PDB entry 8Z97 | electron microscopy, 2.65 A resolution | chains B and C of the 7 polymer chains in the assembly

[Chain B]
Name: RNA-directed RNA polymerase catalytic subunit
Source organism: Thogoto virus (isolate SiAr 126)
Notes: EC 2.7.7.48
Reference sequence: O41353 (RDRP_THOGV); numbering as in UniProt (aligned over 1-710)
Sequence (710 residues; numbered 1 to 710; the number before each row is that of its first residue):
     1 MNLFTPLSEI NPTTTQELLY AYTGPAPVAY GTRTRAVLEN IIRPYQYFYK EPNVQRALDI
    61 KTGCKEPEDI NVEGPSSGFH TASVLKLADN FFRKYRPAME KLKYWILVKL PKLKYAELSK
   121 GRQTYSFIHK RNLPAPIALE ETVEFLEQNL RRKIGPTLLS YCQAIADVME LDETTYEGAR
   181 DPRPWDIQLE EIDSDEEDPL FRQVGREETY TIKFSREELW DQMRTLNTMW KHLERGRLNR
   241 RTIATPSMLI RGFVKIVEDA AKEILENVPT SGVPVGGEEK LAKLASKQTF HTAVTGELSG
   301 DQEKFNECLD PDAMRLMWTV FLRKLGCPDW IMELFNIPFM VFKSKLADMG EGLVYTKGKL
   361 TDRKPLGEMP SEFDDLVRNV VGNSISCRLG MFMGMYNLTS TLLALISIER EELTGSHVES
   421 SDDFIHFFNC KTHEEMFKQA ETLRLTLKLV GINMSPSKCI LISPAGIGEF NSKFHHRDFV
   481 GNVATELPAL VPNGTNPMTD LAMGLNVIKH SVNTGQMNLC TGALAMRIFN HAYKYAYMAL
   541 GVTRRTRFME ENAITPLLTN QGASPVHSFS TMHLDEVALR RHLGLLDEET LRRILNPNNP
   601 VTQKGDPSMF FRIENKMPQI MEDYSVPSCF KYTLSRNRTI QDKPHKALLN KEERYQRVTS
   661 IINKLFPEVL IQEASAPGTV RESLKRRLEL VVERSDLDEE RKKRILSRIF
Not modelled in the structure: 181-208, 639-650
Sequence notes: conflict Leu-7 (Arg in O41353), Trp-230 (Cys in O41353)
Small-molecule neighbours: V9G (7-methyl-guanosine-5'-triphosphate-5'-(2'-O-methyl)-adenosine): Val-669, Leu-670, Ile-671, Gln-672, Glu-673
What the authors report for this chain:
  - conformationally variable residues (loop rearrangement): Leu-665 to Val-680

[Chain C]
Name: Polymerase basic protein 2
Source organism: Thogoto virus (isolate SiAr 126)
Reference sequence: Q9YNA4 (PB2_THOGV); numbering as in UniProt (aligned over 1-769)
Sequence (827 residues; each row starts with the number of its first residue):
     1 MDREEPAESE CTLRALVEEY NGACKEAPKE MSKQFTDYNT FKRYTTSKKD HAPQMRLVYS
    61 VRKPWPISMT PSKEIPLVFN GTKLKDTILD LGESKRTRAN IVVPDYWSKY GSQTSLEVVN
   121 AILYAEDLKV QRFFSTEWGE IRYGRMLPFR KPVQACPTIE EVNPASIPHT LLQVFCPQYT
   181 TLDSKRKAHM GAVEKLKRVM EPICKVQTQE SAVHIARSLI DSNKKWLPTV VDHTPRTAEM
   241 AHFLCSKYHY VHTNTQDLSD TRSIDNLCGE LVKRSLKCRC PKETLVANLD KITIQGRPMR
   301 EVLADHDGEL PYLGICRVAM GLSTHHTMKI RSTKFSILNS DHPRIEVKKV FSLSPDVQVT
   361 IPYRRFKGKA KVYFQNDQIQ GYFSCTDRQI DEIKISAPKN APLLEPLLDI CYYGSFIEPG
   421 FEQTFGFYPA GKREFVDSFF MHHSKDHKAF LIHMGLDKDL SLPLSPELNW KEPALSKVCR
   481 VTELDSTVQP YTSATREFVL GETLNVYTQH ENGLELLICP TEIRSTRGPL PPGTNLSGSE
   541 FIDIYQDPFS RAKSLLKSTI LHAERCKEFV GNMLEEYQDP AETTVQSLVP INTWGKSAKR
   601 KLQEEITSDP DWHQCPRKRA KMSYLAIIAG SIQDRDKKQT NVPRAFMLRG SQIEYDMKAT
   661 RGLVVDTTNR IIVGGETVLR EGKGGPEGYV QTGVFEEQPR CYLVDTPDHG LSMGLSRFCV
   721 HSQGRYFQYE KKISIWEETD NIKATIDSQR DLKRRRDIEE MVSKRARIVL EVLFQGPGHH
   781 HHHHHHSADY KDDDDKGGWS HPQFEKGGGS GGGGSGGSAW SHPQFEK
Not modelled in the structure: 1-7, 258-263, 347-363, 419-448, 547-685, 752-827
Sequence notes: expression tag (770-827)
Small-molecule neighbours: V9G (7-methyl-guanosine-5'-triphosphate-5'-(2'-O-methyl)-adenosine): Lys-42, Arg-43, Arg-217
What the authors report for this chain:
  - conformationally variable residues (loop rearrangement): Arg-43 to Pro-53, Thr-208 to Asp-221
  - binding site for the 9-nt RNA strand: Arg-43 to Pro-53
  - mutagenesis - F134A/W138A, Q295A/D547A/I653A, D547A/F549A: decreased catalytic activity

[How chain B and chain C interact]
Residue-residue contacts (301):
  Lys-94(B) / Glu-511(C)  salt bridge
  Lys-101(B) / Ala-494(C)
  Lys-101(B) / Thr-495(C)  hydrogen bond
  Tyr-115(B) / Thr-40(C)
  Ala-116(B) / Thr-40(C)
  Ala-116(B) / Arg-43(C)
  Glu-117(B) / Arg-43(C)
  Arg-122(B) / Lys-49(C)
  Pro-136(B) / Tyr-44(C)  hydrophobic
  Ile-137(B) / Thr-46(C)
  Glu-140(B) / Tyr-44(C)
  Glu-266(B) / Ser-493(C)
  Asn-267(B) / Ala-494(C)
  Val-268(B) / Ser-493(C)
  Pro-269(B) / Ser-493(C)
  Val-275(B) / Tyr-491(C)
  Glu-278(B) / Arg-150(C)  salt bridge
  Glu-278(B) / Trp-226(C)
  Glu-278(B) / Pro-228(C)
  Glu-279(B) / Trp-226(C)
  Glu-279(B) / Tyr-491(C)  hydrogen bond
  Leu-281(B) / Arg-150(C)
  Ala-282(B) / Arg-150(C)
  Ala-282(B) / Trp-226(C)  hydrophobic
  Ala-282(B) / Gln-489(C)
  Lys-283(B) / Tyr-491(C)
  Lys-283(B) / Ser-493(C)  hydrogen bond
  Ala-285(B) / Ser-486(C)
  Ala-285(B) / Thr-487(C)
  Ala-285(B) / Val-488(C)
  Ser-286(B) / Gln-489(C)
  Ser-286(B) / Tyr-491(C)
  Gln-288(B) / Asp-485(C)
  Gln-288(B) / Ser-486(C)
  Gln-288(B) / Thr-487(C)  hydrogen bond (backbone-side chain)
  Thr-289(B) / Leu-338(C)
  Thr-289(B) / Lys-371(C)
  Thr-289(B) / Tyr-382(C)
  Thr-289(B) / Thr-487(C)
  Phe-290(B) / Tyr-382(C)  hydrogen bond (backbone-side chain)
  Phe-290(B) / Glu-392(C)
  Phe-290(B) / Lys-394(C)  hydrogen bond (backbone-side chain)
  His-291(B) / Lys-371(C)
  His-291(B) / Tyr-382(C)
  His-291(B) / Ser-384(C)
  His-291(B) / Glu-392(C)
  Arg-477(B) / Glu-483(C)  salt bridge
  Arg-477(B) / Asp-485(C)  salt bridge
  Arg-477(B) / Ser-486(C)
  Asp-478(B) / Pro-148(C)
  Asp-478(B) / Arg-150(C)  salt bridge
  Asp-478(B) / Ser-486(C)  hydrogen bond
  Phe-479(B) / Arg-150(C)
  Gly-481(B) / Lys-247(C)
  Pro-492(B) / Gln-54(C)
  Asn-493(B) / Gln-54(C)
  Asn-493(B) / Leu-57(C)
  Gly-494(B) / Pro-53(C)
  Gly-494(B) / Leu-57(C)
  Asp-500(B) / Leu-57(C)
  Lys-509(B) / His-242(C)
  Val-512(B) / His-242(C)
  Asn-513(B) / Leu-227(C)
  Asn-513(B) / Pro-228(C)
  Asn-513(B) / Ala-241(C)
  Asn-513(B) / His-242(C)  hydrogen bond (side chain-backbone)
  Thr-514(B) / Pro-228(C)
  Gly-515(B) / Lys-247(C)  hydrogen bond (backbone-side chain)
  Leu-519(B) / His-249(C)
  Tyr-535(B) / Arg-62(C)  hydrogen bond (backbone-side chain)
  Ala-536(B) / Leu-57(C)  hydrophobic
  Ala-536(B) / Val-61(C)
  Ala-536(B) / Arg-62(C)  hydrogen bond (backbone-side chain)
  Tyr-537(B) / Leu-57(C)
  Tyr-537(B) / Val-61(C)  hydrophobic
  Met-538(B) / Val-61(C)  hydrophobic
  Met-538(B) / Arg-62(C)
  Arg-544(B) / Arg-62(C)
  Arg-544(B) / Lys-63(C)
  Arg-545(B) / Val-102(C)
  Arg-545(B) / Asp-105(C)  salt bridge
  Phe-548(B) / Thr-82(C)
  Phe-548(B) / Val-102(C)  hydrophobic
  Met-549(B) / Asp-105(C)
  Glu-551(B) / Asn-80(C)
  Glu-551(B) / Thr-82(C)
  Asn-552(B) / Phe-79(C)
  Asn-552(B) / Asn-80(C)  hydrogen bond
  Asn-552(B) / Lys-109(C)
  Asn-552(B) / Tyr-110(C)  hydrogen bond (backbone-side chain)
  Ala-553(B) / Lys-109(C)  hydrogen bond (backbone-side chain)
  Ile-554(B) / Asp-105(C)
  Ile-554(B) / Lys-109(C)
  Gln-561(B) / Asp-105(C)  hydrogen bond
  Gln-561(B) / Ser-108(C)
  Phe-569(B) / His-242(C)
  Ser-570(B) / Phe-133(C)
  Ser-570(B) / His-242(C)  hydrogen bond (backbone-side chain)
  Ser-570(B) / Phe-243(C)
  Thr-571(B) / Phe-133(C)
  Met-572(B) / His-242(C)
  His-573(B) / Lys-129(C)
  His-573(B) / Glu-239(C)
  His-573(B) / Met-240(C)
  His-573(B) / His-242(C)  hydrogen bond
  Leu-574(B) / Lys-129(C)
  Asp-575(B) / Glu-126(C)
  Val-577(B) / Leu-123(C)  hydrophobic
  Ala-578(B) / Glu-126(C)
  Ala-578(B) / Asp-127(C)
  Ala-578(B) / Val-130(C)  hydrophobic
  Leu-579(B) / Val-130(C)
  Leu-579(B) / Phe-134(C)  hydrophobic
  Arg-581(B) / Asn-120(C)  hydrogen bond
  Arg-581(B) / Leu-123(C)
  Arg-581(B) / Asp-127(C)  salt bridge
  His-582(B) / Val-130(C)
  His-582(B) / Gln-131(C)  hydrogen bond
  His-582(B) / Phe-134(C)
  Glu-589(B) / Gln-113(C)  hydrogen bond
  Thr-590(B) / Ser-108(C)
  Leu-591(B) / Val-119(C)
  Leu-591(B) / Leu-123(C)  hydrophobic
  Arg-592(B) / Ser-112(C)
  Arg-592(B) / Gln-113(C)
  Arg-592(B) / Thr-114(C)  hydrogen bond (side chain-backbone)
  Arg-592(B) / Val-119(C)
  Arg-593(B) / Trp-107(C)  hydrogen bond (backbone-side chain)
  Arg-593(B) / Ser-108(C)  hydrogen bond (side chain-backbone)
  Arg-593(B) / Lys-109(C)  hydrogen bond (side chain-backbone)
  Arg-593(B) / Gly-111(C)
  Arg-593(B) / Ser-112(C)
  Arg-593(B) / Gln-113(C)  hydrogen bond
  Ile-594(B) / Ser-108(C)
  Leu-595(B) / Val-119(C)  hydrophobic
  Leu-595(B) / Ile-122(C)
  Leu-595(B) / Leu-123(C)  hydrophobic
  Asn-596(B) / Trp-107(C)
  Asn-596(B) / Ser-112(C)  hydrogen bond (side chain-backbone)
  Asn-596(B) / Thr-114(C)
  Pro-597(B) / Thr-114(C)
  Pro-597(B) / Val-118(C)  hydrophobic
  Asn-598(B) / Glu-74(C)
  Asn-599(B) / Trp-107(C)
  Pro-600(B) / Met-69(C)
  Pro-600(B) / Ser-72(C)
  Pro-600(B) / Glu-74(C)
  Pro-600(B) / Trp-107(C)
  Val-601(B) / Met-69(C)
  Val-601(B) / Val-103(C)  hydrophobic
  Gln-603(B) / Thr-70(C)  hydrogen bond (backbone-side chain)
  Gln-603(B) / Lys-95(C)
  Ser-608(B) / Thr-208(C)
  Met-609(B) / Thr-208(C)
  Met-609(B) / Gln-209(C)
  Phe-610(B) / Cys-204(C)
  Phe-610(B) / Gln-207(C)
  Phe-611(B) / Phe-175(C)  hydrophobic
  Phe-611(B) / Cys-204(C)
  Phe-611(B) / Gln-209(C)
  Phe-611(B) / Val-213(C)  hydrophobic
  Arg-612(B) / Cys-204(C)  hydrogen bond (side chain-backbone)
  Arg-612(B) / Lys-205(C)
  Ile-613(B) / Val-174(C)
  Ile-613(B) / Lys-197(C)
  Ile-613(B) / Met-200(C)
  Ile-613(B) / Glu-201(C)
  Ile-613(B) / Cys-204(C)  hydrophobic
  Glu-614(B) / Glu-201(C)
  Met-617(B) / Ser-9(C)
  Pro-618(B) / Gln-178(C)
  Gln-619(B) / Gln-178(C)
  Ile-620(B) / Thr-12(C)
  Met-621(B) / Thr-12(C)  hydrogen bond (backbone-side chain)
  Met-621(B) / Ala-15(C)  hydrophobic
  Met-621(B) / Glu-19(C)
  Tyr-624(B) / Val-206(C)  hydrogen bond (side chain-backbone)
  Tyr-624(B) / Gln-207(C)
  Tyr-624(B) / Thr-208(C)
  Pro-627(B) / Ile-122(C)  hydrophobic
  Cys-629(B) / Pro-104(C)
  Cys-629(B) / Trp-107(C)
  Phe-630(B) / Pro-104(C)  hydrophobic
  Phe-630(B) / Asp-105(C)
  Tyr-632(B) / Ile-67(C)  hydrophobic
  Tyr-632(B) / Ile-101(C)
  Tyr-632(B) / Pro-104(C)  hydrophobic
  Thr-633(B) / Ile-67(C)
  Thr-633(B) / Ser-68(C)  hydrogen bond (backbone-backbone)
  Leu-634(B) / Leu-57(C)  hydrophobic
  Leu-634(B) / Pro-66(C)
  Ser-635(B) / Lys-63(C)  hydrogen bond (backbone-side chain)
  Ser-635(B) / Trp-65(C)  hydrogen bond (side chain-backbone)
  Ser-635(B) / Pro-66(C)  hydrogen bond (backbone-backbone)
  Ser-635(B) / Ser-68(C)
  Arg-636(B) / Arg-56(C)
  Arg-638(B) / Glu-93(C)  salt bridge
  Arg-638(B) / Arg-96(C)
  Glu-652(B) / Glu-30(C)
  Arg-654(B) / Glu-26(C)
  Arg-654(B) / Ala-27(C)
  Arg-654(B) / Glu-30(C)  salt bridge
  Tyr-655(B) / Glu-30(C)
  Tyr-655(B) / Lys-33(C)  hydrogen bond
  Tyr-655(B) / Phe-41(C)  hydrophobic
  Tyr-655(B) / Tyr-44(C)  hydrophobic
  Gln-656(B) / Tyr-44(C)
  Gln-656(B) / Thr-46(C)  hydrogen bond (side chain-backbone)
  Arg-657(B) / Ala-23(C)
  Arg-657(B) / Glu-26(C)  salt bridge
  Val-658(B) / Glu-30(C)
  Val-658(B) / Met-31(C)  hydrophobic
  Val-658(B) / Phe-41(C)  hydrophobic
  Thr-659(B) / Tyr-38(C)
  Thr-659(B) / Phe-41(C)
  Thr-659(B) / Lys-42(C)
  Ile-661(B) / Glu-19(C)
  Ile-661(B) / Tyr-20(C)
  Ile-662(B) / Phe-35(C)  hydrophobic
  Ile-662(B) / Tyr-38(C)  hydrophobic
  Asn-663(B) / Tyr-38(C)  hydrogen bond
  Asn-663(B) / Gln-209(C)  hydrogen bond (backbone-side chain)
  Lys-664(B) / Glu-19(C)  salt bridge
  Leu-665(B) / Leu-16(C)  hydrophobic
  Phe-666(B) / Phe-35(C)  hydrophobic
  Pro-667(B) / Tyr-179(C)
  Glu-668(B) / Leu-172(C)
  Glu-668(B) / Tyr-179(C)
  Glu-668(B) / Gln-723(C)  hydrogen bond (side chain-backbone)
  Val-669(B) / Phe-35(C)  hydrophobic
  Val-669(B) / Gln-723(C)
  Leu-670(B) / Gln-209(C)
  Leu-670(B) / Glu-210(C)
  Leu-670(B) / Val-213(C)  hydrophobic
  Ile-671(B) / Pro-168(C)
  Ile-671(B) / Leu-171(C)  hydrophobic
  Ile-671(B) / Leu-172(C)  hydrophobic
  Gln-672(B) / Leu-172(C)
  Gln-672(B) / Gln-723(C)
  Glu-673(B) / Asn-39(C)  hydrogen bond
  Glu-673(B) / Gln-723(C)  hydrogen bond (backbone-side chain)
  Ala-674(B) / Phe-35(C)  hydrophobic
  Ala-674(B) / Thr-36(C)
  Ala-674(B) / Tyr-38(C)  hydrophobic
  Ala-674(B) / Asn-39(C)  hydrogen bond (backbone-side chain)
  Ala-674(B) / Gln-723(C)
  Ser-675(B) / Thr-36(C)
  Ser-675(B) / Gln-723(C)  hydrogen bond (backbone-side chain)
  Ser-675(B) / Arg-725(C)  hydrogen bond (backbone-side chain)
  Ala-676(B) / Phe-35(C)  hydrophobic
  Ala-676(B) / Thr-36(C)
  Ala-676(B) / Gln-723(C)
  Ala-676(B) / Arg-725(C)
  Pro-677(B) / Glu-696(C)
  Pro-677(B) / Gln-723(C)
  Pro-677(B) / Arg-725(C)
  Gly-678(B) / Gln-34(C)
  Gly-678(B) / Phe-35(C)  hydrogen bond (backbone-backbone)
  Thr-679(B) / Met-31(C)
  Thr-679(B) / Ser-32(C)
  Thr-679(B) / Lys-33(C)
  Thr-679(B) / Gln-34(C)
  Val-680(B) / Met-31(C)  hydrogen bond (backbone-backbone)
  Val-680(B) / Lys-33(C)  hydrogen bond (backbone-backbone)
  Val-680(B) / Gln-34(C)
  Val-680(B) / Phe-35(C)  hydrophobic
  Arg-681(B) / Tyr-20(C)  hydrogen bond (backbone-side chain)
  Arg-681(B) / Pro-28(C)  hydrogen bond (side chain-backbone)
  Arg-681(B) / Met-31(C)  hydrogen bond (backbone-backbone)
  Arg-681(B) / Ser-32(C)  hydrogen bond
  Ser-683(B) / Phe-35(C)
  Leu-684(B) / Tyr-20(C)  hydrophobic
  Leu-684(B) / Phe-35(C)  hydrophobic
  Lys-685(B) / Tyr-20(C)
  Arg-687(B) / Tyr-179(C)
  Arg-687(B) / His-721(C)
  Arg-687(B) / Gln-723(C)
  Arg-687(B) / Gly-724(C)
  Leu-688(B) / Leu-16(C)  hydrophobic
  Leu-690(B) / Leu-703(C)  hydrophobic
  Leu-690(B) / His-721(C)
  Leu-690(B) / Tyr-726(C)
  Val-691(B) / Leu-13(C)  hydrophobic
  Val-691(B) / Tyr-179(C)
  Val-692(B) / Leu-13(C)  hydrophobic
  Arg-694(B) / Gln-178(C)
  Arg-694(B) / Tyr-179(C)
  Arg-694(B) / Val-704(C)  hydrogen bond (side chain-backbone)
  Arg-694(B) / Asp-705(C)  hydrogen bond (side chain-backbone)
  Ser-695(B) / Leu-13(C)
  Leu-697(B) / Ser-9(C)
  Ile-705(B) / Arg-14(C)
  Arg-708(B) / Arg-14(C)
  Arg-708(B) / Asn-21(C)  hydrogen bond (backbone-side chain)
  Ile-709(B) / Val-17(C)  hydrophobic
  Ile-709(B) / Tyr-20(C)  hydrophobic
  Ile-709(B) / Asn-21(C)
  Phe-710(B) / Tyr-20(C)
  Phe-710(B) / Asn-21(C)  hydrogen bond (backbone-side chain)
  Phe-710(B) / Cys-24(C)  hydrophobic
  Phe-710(B) / Lys-25(C)
Interface residues without a listed pair, chain B (157 interface residues in all): Ser-119, Lys-120, Pro-134, Leu-139, Val-480, Val-491, Asn-518, Leu-583, Lys-604, Gly-605, Lys-616, Ser-660, Arg-686, Arg-701
Interface residues without a listed pair, chain C (150 interface residues in all): Glu-10, Lys-29, Thr-45, Ser-47, Val-58, Ser-60, Ile-75, Leu-84, Tyr-106, Leu-116, Cys-176, Arg-217, Tyr-248, Pro-490, Glu-697, Ser-722

[In short]
157 residues of chain B and 150 residues of chain C are in contact; the contacts include 55 hydrogen bonds and
11 salt bridges. Among the polar pairs are Lys-94(B)/Glu-511(C), Glu-278(B)/Arg-150(C) and
Arg-477(B)/Glu-483(C). The paper reports a binding site for the 9-nt RNA strand at Arg-43(C); F134A/W138A,
Q295A/D547A/I653A and D547A/F549A of chain C reduce catalytic activity.
Here chain B is RNA-directed RNA polymerase catalytic subunit and chain C is Polymerase basic protein 2, both
from Thogoto virus (isolate SiAr 126). Entry 8Z97 (Cryo-EM structure of Thogoto virus polymerase in a
transcription elongation conformation) was determined by electron microscopy (same publication as 8Z85, 8Z8J,
8Z8N, 8Z8X, 8Z90, 8Z98 and 3 further entries).
